PDB entry 4NXC | X-ray diffraction, 1.55 A resolution | chain A

[Chain A]
Molecule: Myoglobin
From: Physeter catodon
UniProtKB: P02185 (MYG_PHYCD); residues 0-153 here correspond to UniProt positions 1-154 (UniProt number = residue number + 1)
Chain sequence (154 residues; row label = number of the first residue in the row; numbering starts at 0):
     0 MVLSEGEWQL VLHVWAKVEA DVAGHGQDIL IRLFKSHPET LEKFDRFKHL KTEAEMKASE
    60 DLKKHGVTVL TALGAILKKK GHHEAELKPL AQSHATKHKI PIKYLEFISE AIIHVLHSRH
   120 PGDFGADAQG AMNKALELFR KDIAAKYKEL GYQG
Disordered / not traced: 0
Curated features (UniProtKB/Swiss-Prot):
  - binding site (nitrite): His-64
  - binding site (O2): His-64
  - binding site (heme b): His-93
  - modified residue: Ser-3 (Phosphoserine), Thr-67 (Phosphothreonine)
Metal / ion sites: Zn2+ site 1: His-36, Glu-38; Zn2+ site 2: Glu-59, Lys-62; heme Fe near His-93 (its only coordinating residue here)
Ligand contacts:
  - heme (HEM): Leu-32, Thr-39, Lys-42, Phe-43, Arg-45, His-64, Thr-67, Val-68, Ala-71, Leu-72, Leu-89, Ser-92, His-93, His-97, Ile-99, Tyr-103, Leu-104, Ile-107, Ile-111, Phe-138
  - nitrous oxide (N2O), molecule 1: Trp-7, Ile-75, Leu-76, His-82, Ala-134, Leu-137, Phe-138
  - nitrous oxide (N2O), molecule 2: Gly-25, Ile-28, Leu-29, Gly-65, Val-68, Leu-69, Ile-107, Ile-111
  - nitrous oxide (N2O), molecule 3: Leu-89, Ala-90, His-93, Leu-104, Phe-138, Ile-142, Tyr-146
  - nitrous oxide (N2O), molecule 4: Leu-104, Ile-107, Ser-108, Ile-111, Leu-135, Phe-138, Arg-139

[Overview]
Chain A binds heme and 4 copies of nitrous oxide. The Zn2+ site 1 is built by His-36 and Glu-38. The Zn2+ site
2 is built by Glu-59 and Lys-62. UniProt lists nitrite-binding residue His-64, O2-binding residue His-64 and
heme b-binding residue His-93.
Chain A is Myoglobin (Physeter catodon); the structure, SPERM WHALE MYOGLOBIN UNDER 30 BAR NITROUS Oxide, was
determined by X-ray diffraction, deposited together with 4NWE, 4NWH, 4NXA, 4O4T and 4O4Z.
